3JC1 - chains Aa and Ac of the 68 polymer chains in the assembly; structure by electron microscopy, 4.00 A resolution.

# Chain Aa (and Ac)
Protein: Increased Sodium Tolerance 1 (IST1)
From: Homo sapiens
Notes: fragment: N-terminal domain; chain Ac of this document is another copy of the same molecule, construct and numbering; everything in this record applies to it too
Reference sequence: P53990 (IST1_HUMAN); residues 6-187 here = UniProt positions 6-187
Sequence (182 residues; each row starts with the number of its first residue):
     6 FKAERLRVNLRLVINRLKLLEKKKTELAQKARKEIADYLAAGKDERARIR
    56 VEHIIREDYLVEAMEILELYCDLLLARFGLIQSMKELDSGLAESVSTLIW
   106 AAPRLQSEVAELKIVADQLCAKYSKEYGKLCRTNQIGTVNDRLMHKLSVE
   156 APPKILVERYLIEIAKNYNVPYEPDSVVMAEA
UniProt features mapped onto this chain:
  - modified residue: Tyr43 (Phosphotyrosine)

# How chain Aa and chain Ac interact
Contacting residue pairs (17; chain Aa residue first):
  Lys48(Aa) - Glu70(Ac)
  Glu50(Aa) - Leu74(Ac)
  Arg51(Aa) - Leu74(Ac)
  Arg51(Aa) - Asp77(Ac)  salt bridge
  Ile54(Aa) - Leu74(Ac)  hydrophobic
  Ile54(Aa) - Asp77(Ac)
  Ile54(Aa) - Leu78(Ac)  hydrophobic
  Ile54(Aa) - Ala81(Ac)  hydrophobic
  Arg55(Aa) - Asp77(Ac)
  Glu57(Aa) - Ala81(Ac)
  His58(Aa) - Asp77(Ac)  salt bridge
  His58(Aa) - Leu80(Ac)  hydrogen bond (side chain-backbone)
  His58(Aa) - Ala81(Ac)  hydrogen bond (side chain-backbone)
  Arg61(Aa) - Ala81(Ac)
  Val154(Aa) - Gly84(Ac)
  Val154(Aa) - Leu85(Ac)
  Ala156(Aa) - Arg82(Ac)
Also at the interface, not in a pair above, chain Aa (11 interface residues in all): Tyr43
Also at the interface, not in a pair above, chain Ac (13 interface residues in all): Ile19, Lys23, Ile71, Glu73

# Summary
Chain Aa and chain Ac form an interface of 11 and 13 residues respectively, with 2 hydrogen bonds and 2 salt
bridges. Polar pairs include Arg51(Aa)-Asp77(Ac), His58(Aa)-Asp77(Ac) and His58(Aa)-Leu80(Ac).
Both chains are Increased Sodium Tolerance 1 (IST1) (Homo sapiens). Entry 3JC1 (Electron cryo-microscopy of
the IST1-CHMP1B ESCRT-III copolymer) was determined by electron microscopy.
